4HAY - chains A and B of the 3 polymer chains in the assembly; structure by X-ray diffraction, 2.30 A resolution.

# Chain A
Molecule: GTP-binding nuclear protein Ran
Organism: Homo sapiens
Reference sequence: P62826 (RAN_HUMAN); numbering as in UniProt (aligned over 1-216)
Chain sequence (216 residues; each row starts with the number of its first residue):
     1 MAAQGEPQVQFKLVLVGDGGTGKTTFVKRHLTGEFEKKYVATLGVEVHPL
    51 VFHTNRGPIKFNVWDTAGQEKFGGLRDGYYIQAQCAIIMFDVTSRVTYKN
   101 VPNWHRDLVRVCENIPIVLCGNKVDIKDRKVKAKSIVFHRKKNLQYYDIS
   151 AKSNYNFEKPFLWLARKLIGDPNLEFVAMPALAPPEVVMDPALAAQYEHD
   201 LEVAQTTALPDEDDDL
Disordered / not traced: 1-8, 187-194
Curated features (UniProtKB/Swiss-Prot):
  - region: Lys37 to Val45 (Switch-I), Gly68 to Gln84 (Switch-II), Asp211 to Leu216 (Interaction with RANBP1)
  - binding site (GTP): Asp18 to Thr25, Glu36 to Thr42, Gly68, Asn122 to Asp125, Ser150 to Lys152
  - site: Gln69 (Essential for GTP hydrolysis)
  - modified residue: Ala2 (N-acetylalanine), Thr24 (Phosphothreonine), Lys37 (N6-acetyllysine), Lys60 (N6-acetyllysine), Lys71 (N6-acetyllysine), Lys99 (N6-acetyllysine), Lys134 (N6-acetyllysine), Lys159 (N6-acetyllysine)
  - cross-link (Glycyl lysine isopeptide (Lys-Gly)): Lys71 (interchain with G-Cter in SUMO2), Lys152 (interchain with G-Cter in SUMO2)
Metal / ion sites: Mg2+: Thr24, Thr42 (together with GMP-PNP)
Ligand contacts: GMP-PNP (GNP; phosphoaminophosphonic acid-guanylate ester): Gly17, Asp18, Gly19, Gly20, Thr21, Gly22, Lys23, Thr24, Thr25, Phe35, Glu36, Lys37, Lys38, Tyr39, Val40, Ala41, Thr42, Thr66, Ala67, Gly68, Gln69, Asn122, Lys123, Asp125, Ile126, Ser150, Ala151, Lys152

# Chain B
Molecule: Ran-specific GTPase-activating protein 1
Organism: Saccharomyces cerevisiae
Notes: fragment: RanDB1
Reference sequence: P41920 (YRB1_YEAST); residue numbers follow UniProt; this construct covers 62-201
Chain sequence (140 residues; numbered 62 to 201; the number before each row is that of its first residue):
    62 DIHFEPVVHLEKVDVKTMEEDEEVLYKVRAKLFRFDKDAKEWKERGTGDC
   112 KFLKNKKTNKVRILMRRDKTLKICANHIIAPEYTLKPNVGSDRSWVYACT
   162 ADIAEGEAEAFTFAIRFGSKENADKFKEEFEKAQEINKKA
Disordered / not traced: 62-79, 201
Differences from the reference sequence: conflict Lys98 (Ala in P41920)

# Chain A / chain B interface
Residue-residue contacts (78):
  Arg29(A) - Glu105(B)  salt bridge
  Thr32(A) - Glu105(B)
  Thr32(A) - Arg106(B)
  Thr32(A) - Arg128(B)  hydrogen bond (backbone-side chain)
  Gly33(A) - Glu105(B)
  Gly33(A) - Arg128(B)
  Glu34(A) - Lys104(B)  salt bridge
  Glu34(A) - Glu105(B)  hydrogen bond (backbone-backbone)
  Val51(A) - Lys133(B)  hydrogen bond (backbone-side chain)
  Phe52(A) - Lys133(B)
  Phe157(A) - Asp129(B)
  Phe157(A) - Thr131(B)
  Glu158(A) - Lys130(B)
  Phe176(A) - Lys130(B)
  Ala178(A) - Arg127(B)
  Ala178(A) - Leu132(B)
  Met179(A) - Arg127(B)  hydrogen bond (backbone-side chain)
  Met179(A) - Lys133(B)
  Met179(A) - Ile134(B)
  Ala181(A) - Arg123(B)  hydrogen bond (backbone-side chain)
  Ala181(A) - Leu125(B)  hydrophobic
  Ala181(A) - Arg127(B)
  Ala181(A) - Ile134(B)  hydrophobic
  Leu182(A) - Arg123(B)  hydrogen bond (backbone-side chain)
  Leu182(A) - Asn137(B)  hydrogen bond (backbone-side chain)
  Leu182(A) - Ile164(B)
  Ala183(A) - Ile164(B)
  Pro184(A) - Arg123(B)
  Pro184(A) - Asn137(B)
  Pro184(A) - His138(B)
  Pro184(A) - Ile139(B)
  Pro184(A) - Ile164(B)  hydrophobic
  Pro185(A) - Ile139(B)
  Pro185(A) - Ala162(B)  hydrophobic
  Glu186(A) - Lys121(B)  salt bridge
  Glu186(A) - Ile139(B)
  Tyr197(A) - Thr161(B)
  Tyr197(A) - Ala171(B)
  Leu201(A) - Val157(B)  hydrophobic
  Val203(A) - Phe96(B)  hydrophobic
  Val203(A) - Lys101(B)
  Ala204(A) - Trp103(B)  hydrogen bond (backbone-side chain)
  Ala204(A) - Asn149(B)  hydrogen bond (backbone-side chain)
  Ala204(A) - Thr173(B)
  Gln205(A) - Lys147(B)
  Gln205(A) - Pro148(B)
  Gln205(A) - Asn149(B)  hydrogen bond (backbone-side chain)
  Gln205(A) - Val150(B)  hydrogen bond (backbone-backbone)
  Thr206(A) - Val150(B)
  Thr207(A) - Phe96(B)
  Thr207(A) - Lys101(B)
  Thr207(A) - Trp103(B)  hydrogen bond (backbone-side chain)
  Thr207(A) - Asn149(B)  hydrogen bond (backbone-side chain)
  Ala208(A) - Trp103(B)
  Ala208(A) - Asn149(B)
  Ala208(A) - Val150(B)
  Leu209(A) - Trp103(B)  hydrophobic
  Leu209(A) - Asn149(B)  hydrogen bond (backbone-side chain)
  Leu209(A) - Ser155(B)
  Leu209(A) - Ala175(B)  hydrophobic
  Leu209(A) - Arg177(B)
  Pro210(A) - Phe94(B)  hydrophobic
  Pro210(A) - Trp103(B)
  Pro210(A) - Arg177(B)  hydrogen bond (backbone-side chain)
  Asp211(A) - Arg177(B)  hydrogen bond (backbone-side chain)
  Glu212(A) - Gly151(B)
  Glu212(A) - Ser152(B)  hydrogen bond
  Glu212(A) - Arg154(B)  salt bridge
  Glu212(A) - Arg177(B)  salt bridge
  Asp214(A) - Arg154(B)  hydrogen bond (backbone-side chain)
  Asp215(A) - Arg154(B)
  Asp215(A) - Gly179(B)
  Leu216(A) - Arg90(B)
  Leu216(A) - Lys92(B)  hydrogen bond (backbone-side chain)
  Leu216(A) - Arg154(B)
  Leu216(A) - Arg177(B)  hydrogen bond (backbone-side chain)
  Leu216(A) - Phe178(B)
  Leu216(A) - Gly179(B)
Other interface residues (no listed pair), chain A (39 interface residues in all): His30, Phe35, Lys38, Leu50, Val177, Pro180, Asp200
Other interface residues (no listed pair), chain B (49 interface residues in all): Ala91, Arg95, Lys98, Glu102, Thr108, Pro142, Tyr158, Ala159

# Summary
39 residues of chain A face 49 of chain B across their interface, with 20 hydrogen bonds and 5 salt bridges.
Polar pairs include Arg29(A)-Glu105(B), Glu34(A)-Lys104(B) and Glu186(A)-Lys121(B). Ligands of chain A:
GMP-PNP. UniProt lists 23 GTP-binding residues on chain A.
Here chain A is GTP-binding nuclear protein Ran (Homo sapiens) and chain B is Ran-specific GTPase-activating
protein 1 (Saccharomyces cerevisiae). Entry 4HAY (Crystal structure of CRM1 inhibitor Leptomycin B in complex
with CRM1(K548E,K579Q)-Ran-RanBP1) was determined by X-ray diffraction together with 4HAU, 4HAV, 4HAW, 4HAX,
4HAZ, 4HB2, 4HB3 and 4HB4 from the same study.
